Entry 8J7H (electron microscopy, 3.30 A resolution); this record covers chains C and E of the 5 polymer chains in the assembly.

# Chain C
Name: ion channel
Source organism: Homo sapiens
Amino-acid sequence (815 residues; numbered 1 to 815; the number before each row is that of its first residue):
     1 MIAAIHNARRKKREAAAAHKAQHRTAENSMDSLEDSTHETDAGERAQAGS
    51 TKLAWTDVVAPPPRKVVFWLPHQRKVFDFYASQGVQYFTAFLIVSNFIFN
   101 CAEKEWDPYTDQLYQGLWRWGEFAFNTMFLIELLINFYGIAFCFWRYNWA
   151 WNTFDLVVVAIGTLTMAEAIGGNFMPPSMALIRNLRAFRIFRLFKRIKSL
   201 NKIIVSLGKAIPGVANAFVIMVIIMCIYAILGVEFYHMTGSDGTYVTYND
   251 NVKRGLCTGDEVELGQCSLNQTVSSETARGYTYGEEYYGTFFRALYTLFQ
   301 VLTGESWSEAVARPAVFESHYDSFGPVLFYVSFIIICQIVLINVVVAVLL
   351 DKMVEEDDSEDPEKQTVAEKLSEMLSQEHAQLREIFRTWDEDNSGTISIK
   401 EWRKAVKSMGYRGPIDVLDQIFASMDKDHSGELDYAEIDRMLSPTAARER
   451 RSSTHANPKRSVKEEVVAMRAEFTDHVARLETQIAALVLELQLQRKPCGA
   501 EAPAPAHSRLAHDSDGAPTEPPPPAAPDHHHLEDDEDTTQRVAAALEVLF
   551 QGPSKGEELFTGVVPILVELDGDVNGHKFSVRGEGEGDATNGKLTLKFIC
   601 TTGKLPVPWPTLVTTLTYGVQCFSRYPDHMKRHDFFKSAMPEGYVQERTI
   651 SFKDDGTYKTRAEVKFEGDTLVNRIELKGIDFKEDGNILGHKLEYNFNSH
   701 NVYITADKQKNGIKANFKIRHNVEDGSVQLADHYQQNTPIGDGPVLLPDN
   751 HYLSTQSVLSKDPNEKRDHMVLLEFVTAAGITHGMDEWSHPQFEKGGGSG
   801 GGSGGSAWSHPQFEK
Disordered / not traced: 1-68, 359-815

# Chain E
Name: Ile-ala-ala-ile-his-asn-ala-arg-arg-lys-lys-arg-glu-ala-ala-ala-ala-his-lys-ala
Source organism: Homo sapiens
Amino-acid sequence (20 residues; each row starts with the number of its first residue):
     2 IAAIHNARRKKREAAAAHKA

# Chain C / chain E interface
Residue-residue contacts - 8 pairs, chain C then chain E:
  Asn-343(C) with Ile-5(E)
  Ala-347(C) with Ile-5(E), hydrophobic
  Leu-350(C) with Ile-5(E), hydrophobic; Arg-9(E), hydrogen bond (backbone-side chain)
  Asp-351(C) with Arg-9(E); Lys-12(E), salt bridge
  Val-354(C) with Arg-9(E); Arg-13(E)
Interface residues without a listed pair, chain C (6 interface residues in all): Val-346
Interface residues without a listed pair, chain E (5 interface residues in all): Ile-2

# In short
Chain C and chain E form an interface of 6 and 5 residues respectively, with 1 hydrogen bond and 1 salt
bridge. Polar pairs include Asp-351(C)/Lys-12(E) and Leu-350(C)/Arg-9(E).
Here chain C is ion channel and chain E is
Ile-ala-ala-ile-his-asn-ala-arg-arg-lys-lys-arg-glu-ala-ala-ala-ala-his-lys-ala, both from Homo sapiens. Entry
8J7H (ion channel) was determined by electron microscopy together with 8J7F and 8J7M from the same study.
